Entry 8Z1W (electron microscopy, 3.00 A resolution); this record covers chains C and D of the 4 polymer chains in the assembly.

Chain C:
Molecule: Dipeptide transport ATP-binding protein DppD
From: Escherichia coli K-12
Notes: EC 7.4.2.9
UniProtKB: P0AAG0 (DPPD_ECOLI); residues 1-327 here = UniProt positions 1-327
Amino-acid sequence (327 residues; each row starts with the number of its first residue):
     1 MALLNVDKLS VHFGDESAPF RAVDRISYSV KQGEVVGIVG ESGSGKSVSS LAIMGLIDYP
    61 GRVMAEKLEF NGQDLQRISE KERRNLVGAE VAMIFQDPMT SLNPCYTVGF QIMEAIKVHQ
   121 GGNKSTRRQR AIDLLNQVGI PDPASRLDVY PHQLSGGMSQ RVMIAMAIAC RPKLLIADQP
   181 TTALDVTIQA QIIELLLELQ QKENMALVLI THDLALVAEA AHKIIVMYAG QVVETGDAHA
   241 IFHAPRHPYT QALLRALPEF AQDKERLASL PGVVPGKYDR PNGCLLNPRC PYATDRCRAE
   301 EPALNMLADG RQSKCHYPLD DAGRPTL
Unresolved in the structure: 1-2, 326-327
Sequence notes: conflict Gln179 (Glu in P0AAG0)
Ion coordination: 4Fe-4S cluster Fe: Cys284, Cys290, Cys297, Cys315
Small-molecule neighbours: 4Fe-4S cluster (SF4): His247, Pro248, Cys284, Leu286, Asn287, Cys290, Tyr292, Ala293, Cys297, Pro302, Cys315, His316, Tyr317
Swiss-Prot annotation at these positions:
  - binding site (ATP): Gly40 to Ser47

Chain D:
Molecule: Dipeptide transport ATP-binding protein DppF
From: Escherichia coli K-12
Notes: EC 7.4.2.9
UniProtKB: P37313 (DPPF_ECOLI); residue numbers follow UniProt; this construct covers 1-334
Amino-acid sequence (334 residues; each row starts with the number of its first residue):
     1 MSTQEATLQQ PLLQAIDLKK HYPVKKGMFA PERLVKALDG VSFNLERGKT LAVVGESGCG
    61 KSTLGRLLTM IEMPTGGELY YQGQDLLKHD PQAQKLRRQK IQIVFQNPYG SLNPRKKVGQ
   121 ILEEPLLINT SLSKEQRREK ALSMMAKVGL KTEHYDRYPH MFSGGQRQRI AIARGLMLDP
   181 DVVIADQPVS ALDVSVRAQV LNLMMDLQQE LGLSYVFISH DLSVVEHIAD EVMVMYLGRC
   241 VEKGTKDQIF NNPRHPYTQA LLSATPRLNP DDRRERIKLS GELPSPLNPP PGCAFNARCR
   301 RRFGPCTQLQ PQLKDYGGQL VACFAVDQDE NPQR
Unresolved in the structure: 1-8
Sequence notes: conflict Gln187 (Glu in P37313)
Ion coordination: 4Fe-4S cluster Fe: Cys293, Cys299, Cys306, Cys323
Small-molecule neighbours:
  - ATP-gamma-S (AGS; phosphothiophosphoric acid-adenylate ester): Tyr22, Val35, Ala37, Glu56, Ser57, Gly58, Cys59, Gly60, Lys61, Ser62, Thr63, Arg66, Gln187, Pro286
  - 4Fe-4S cluster (SF4): His255, Pro256, Cys293, Phe295, Asn296, Cys299, Arg301, Arg302, Cys306, Pro311, Cys323, Phe324, Ala325
Swiss-Prot annotation at these positions:
  - binding site (ATP): Gly55 to Ser62

Chain C / chain D interface:
Contacting residue pairs (55):
  Glu41(C) with Val194(D); Ser195(D), hydrogen bond
  Ser42(C) with Asp193(D), hydrogen bond
  Ser155(C) with Glu282(D), hydrogen bond
  Met158(C) with Glu282(D)
  Asp185(C) with Glu56(D); Ser57(D), hydrogen bond
  Val186(C) with Glu56(D), hydrogen bond (backbone-side chain); His220(D); Ala264(D); Thr265(D)
  Thr187(C) with Glu56(D), hydrogen bond
  Ile188(C) with Glu282(D)
  Gln191(C) with Leu279(D), hydrogen bond (side chain-backbone); Gly281(D)
  Glu194(C) with Arg276(D), salt bridge; Lys278(D)
  Asp213(C) with Pro266(D)
  Ala215(C) with Pro266(D); Arg267(D); Leu268(D)
  Leu216(C) with Pro266(D)
  Ala218(C) with Arg273(D)
  Glu219(C) with Pro266(D); Arg267(D), hydrogen bond (side chain-backbone); Arg273(D); Arg276(D), salt bridge
  Phe242(C) with Leu268(D), hydrophobic
  His243(C) with Pro270(D)
  Leu254(C) with Leu268(D), hydrophobic
  Ala256(C) with Val194(D), hydrophobic; Ala198(D)
  Leu257(C) with Leu268(D), hydrophobic
  Pro258(C) with Ser223(D); His227(D)
  Glu259(C) with Arg267(D); Leu268(D), hydrogen bond (side chain-backbone); Asn269(D), hydrogen bond (side chain-backbone)
  Gln262(C) with His227(D)
  Asp263(C) with His227(D), hydrogen bond (backbone-side chain); Lys246(D), salt bridge
  Lys264(C) with Met205(D); His227(D); Asp230(D), salt bridge
  Glu265(C) with His227(D)
  Arg266(C) with Asn202(D); Met205(D); Asp206(D), salt bridge; Gln209(D), hydrogen bond
  Leu267(C) with Ala198(D), hydrophobic; Asn202(D), hydrogen bond (backbone-side chain); His227(D)
  Ser269(C) with Ser195(D), hydrogen bond (side chain-backbone); Gln199(D)
  Leu270(C) with Gln199(D)
Other interface residues (no listed pair), chain C (36 interface residues in all): Gly157, Gln189, Ala190, Leu214, Leu253, Ala268
Other interface residues (no listed pair), chain D (36 interface residues in all): Leu201, Val224, Glu226, Ile228, Leu261, Ser280, Arg298

Summary:
Chain C and chain D each contribute 36 residues to their interface, with 14 hydrogen bonds and 5 salt bridges.
Polar contacts include Glu194(C)-Arg276(D), Glu219(C)-Arg276(D) and Asp263(C)-Lys246(D). Bound to chain C:
4Fe-4S cluster. Chain D binds 4Fe-4S cluster and ATP-gamma-S.
Chain C is Dipeptide transport ATP-binding protein DppD and chain D is Dipeptide transport ATP-binding protein
DppF, both from Escherichia coli K-12; the structure, Cryo-EM structure of Escherichia coli DppBCDF complex
bound to ATPgammaS, was determined by electron microscopy, deposited together with 8Z1V, 8Z1X and 8Z1Y.
